PDB entry 1NJD | X-ray diffraction, 2.20 A resolution | chain A

== Chain A ==
Name: Thymidylate synthase
Organism: Lactobacillus casei
Notes: EC 2.1.1.45
UniProt: P00469 (TYSY_LACCA); numbering as in UniProt (aligned over 1-316)
Amino-acid sequence (316 residues; numbered 1 to 316; the number before each row is that of its first residue):
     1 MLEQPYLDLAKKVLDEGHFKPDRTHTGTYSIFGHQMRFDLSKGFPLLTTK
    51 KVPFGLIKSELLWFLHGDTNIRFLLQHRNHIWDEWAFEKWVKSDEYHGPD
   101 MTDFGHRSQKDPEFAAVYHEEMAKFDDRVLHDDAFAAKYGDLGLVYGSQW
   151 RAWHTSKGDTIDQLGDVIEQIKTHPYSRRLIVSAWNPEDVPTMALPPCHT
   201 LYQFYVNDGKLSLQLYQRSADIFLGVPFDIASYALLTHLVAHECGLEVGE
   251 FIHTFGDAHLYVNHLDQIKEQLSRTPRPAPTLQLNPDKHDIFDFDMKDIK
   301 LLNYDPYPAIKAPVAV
Construct notes: engineered mutation Asp-229 (Asn in P00469)
Swiss-Prot annotation at these positions:
  - active site: Cys-198 (Nucleophile)
  - binding site (dUMP): Arg-23, Arg-178, Arg-179, Arg-218 to Asp-221, His-259 to Tyr-261
  - binding site ((6R)-5,10-methylene-5,6,7,8-tetrahydrofolate): Asp-221, Ala-315
Residues lining bound ligands: 2'-deoxyuridine 5'-monophosphate (UMP): Arg-23, Arg-178, Arg-179, Leu-195, Cys-198, His-199, Gln-217, Arg-218, Ser-219, Ala-220, Asp-221, Gly-225, Asp-229, His-259, Tyr-261

== In short ==
Chain A binds 2'-deoxyuridine 5'-monophosphate. Curated annotation (UniProt) lists active-site residue
Cys-198, 10 dUMP-binding residues and (6R)-5,10-methylene-5,6,7,8-tetrahydrofolate-binding residues Asp-221
and Ala-315.
Chain A is Thymidylate synthase (Lactobacillus casei); the structure, Thymidylate synthase, mutation, N229D
with 2'-deoxyuridine 5'-monophosphate (dump), was determined by X-ray diffraction together with 1NJB, 1NJA,
1NJC and 1NJE from the same study.
